Entry 8HHB (electron microscopy, 3.50 A resolution); this record covers chains A and D of the 7 polymer chains in the assembly.

== Chain A ==
Protein: ATP synthase subunit alpha
From: Bacillus sp. PS3
Notes: EC 7.1.2.2
UniProt: A0A0M3VGF9 (A0A0M3VGF9_BACP3); residue numbers follow UniProt; this construct covers 2-502
Sequence (501 residues; each row starts with the number of its first residue):
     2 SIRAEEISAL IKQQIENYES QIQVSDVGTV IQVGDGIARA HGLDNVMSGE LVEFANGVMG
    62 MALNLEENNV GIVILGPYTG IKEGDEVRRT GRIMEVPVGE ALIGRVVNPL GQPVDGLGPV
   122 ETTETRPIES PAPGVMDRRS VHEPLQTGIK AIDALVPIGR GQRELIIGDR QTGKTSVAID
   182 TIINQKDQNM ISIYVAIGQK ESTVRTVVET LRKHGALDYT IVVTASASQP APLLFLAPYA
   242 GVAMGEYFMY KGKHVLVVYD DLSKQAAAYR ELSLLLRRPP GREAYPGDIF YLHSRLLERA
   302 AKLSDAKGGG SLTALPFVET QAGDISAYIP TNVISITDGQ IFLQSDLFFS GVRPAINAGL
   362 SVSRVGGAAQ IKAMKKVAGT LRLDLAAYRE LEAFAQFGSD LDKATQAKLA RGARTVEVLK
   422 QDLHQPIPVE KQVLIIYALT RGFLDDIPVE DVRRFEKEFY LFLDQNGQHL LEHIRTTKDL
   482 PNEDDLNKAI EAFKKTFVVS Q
Disordered / not traced: 2-23, 502
Differences from the reference sequence: conflict Pro132 (Arg in A0A0M3VGF9), Ser193 (Cys in A0A0M3VGF9), Phe463 (Trp in A0A0M3VGF9)
Bound ions: Mg2+: Thr176 (together with ATP)
Residues lining bound ligands: ATP (adenosine-5'-triphosphate): Asp170, Arg171, Gln172, Thr173, Gly174, Lys175, Thr176, Ser177, Gln200, Glu320, Phe349, Arg354, Pro355, Gln422, Asp423, Leu424

== Chain D ==
Protein: ATP synthase subunit beta
From: Bacillus sp. PS3
Notes: EC 7.1.2.2
UniProt: A0A0M4U1P9 (A0A0M4U1P9_BACP3); numbering as in UniProt (aligned over 1-473)
Sequence (484 residues; numbered -10 to 473; the number before each row is that of its first residue; numbers below 1 keep their minus sign (Met-10 is residue -10)):
   -10 MHHHHHHHHH HMTRGRVIQV MGPVVDVKFE NGHLPAIYNA LKIQHKARNE NEVDIDLTLE
    50 VALHLGDDTV RTIAMASTDG LIRGMEVIDT GAPISVPVGE VTLGRVFNVL GEPIDLEGDI
   110 PADARRDPIH RPAPKFEELA TEVEILETGI KVVDLLAPYI KGGKIGLFGG AGVGKTVLIQ
   170 ELIHNIAQEH GGISVFAGVG ERTREGNDLY HEMKDSGVIS KTAMVFGQMN EPPGARMRVA
   230 LTGLTMAEYF RDEQGQDVLL FIDNIFRFTQ AGSEVSALLG RMPSAVGYQP TLATEMGQLQ
   290 ERITSTAKGS ITSIQAIYVP ADDYTDPAPA TTFSHLDATT NLERKLAEMG IYPAVDPLAS
   350 TSRALAPEIV GEEHYQVARK VQQTLQRYKE LQDIIAILGM DELSDEDKLV VHRARRIQFF
   410 LSQNFHVAEQ FTGQPGSYVP VKETVRGFKE ILEGKYDHLP EDAFRLVGRI EEVVEKAKAM
   470 GVEV
Disordered / not traced: -10 to 0, 472-473
Differences from the reference sequence: initiating methionine (-10); expression tag (-9 to 0)
Bound ions: Mg2+: Thr165 (together with ADP, phosphate ion)
Residues lining bound ligands: ADP (adenosine-5'-diphosphate): Gly159, Ala160, Gly161, Val162, Gly163, Lys164, Thr165, Val166, Glu194, Tyr341, Phe414, Ala417, Phe420

== Interface between chain A and chain D ==
Pairs across the interface (53):
  Ile32(A) - Gly55(D)
  Gln33(A) - His53(D)
  Gln33(A) - Leu54(D)  hydrogen bond (side chain-backbone)
  Val34(A) - His53(D)  hydrogen bond (backbone-backbone)
  Gly35(A) - Leu52(D)
  Asp36(A) - Leu52(D)
  Asp36(A) - Arg270(D)  salt bridge
  Tyr79(A) - Tyr27(D)  hydrogen bond
  Thr80(A) - Tyr27(D)
  Lys83(A) - Ala25(D)
  Lys83(A) - His53(D)
  Glu84(A) - Leu23(D)
  Glu84(A) - His53(D)  hydrogen bond (backbone-side chain)
  Glu84(A) - Gly55(D)
  Glu84(A) - Asp56(D)  hydrogen bond (side chain-backbone)
  Val115(A) - Phe125(D)
  Asp116(A) - Phe125(D)
  Asp116(A) - Glu126(D)
  Arg171(A) - Phe322(D)
  Lys201(A) - Glu290(D)
  Lys201(A) - His324(D)
  Lys201(A) - Asp326(D)  salt bridge
  Glu202(A) - Phe125(D)
  Glu202(A) - Leu128(D)
  Glu202(A) - Glu290(D)
  Ser203(A) - Thr130(D)
  Arg206(A) - Phe125(D)  hydrogen bond (side chain-backbone)
  Arg206(A) - Glu126(D)
  Arg206(A) - Leu128(D)  hydrogen bond (side chain-backbone)
  Arg206(A) - Thr130(D)
  Thr207(A) - Thr130(D)
  Ser227(A) - Glu290(D)
  Ala228(A) - Gly286(D)
  Ala228(A) - His324(D)
  Ser229(A) - Gln287(D)
  Ser229(A) - Glu290(D)
  Gln230(A) - Thr283(D)
  Lys265(A) - Ser323(D)
  Arg271(A) - Ser273(D)
  Glu272(A) - Pro279(D)
  Glu272(A) - Thr280(D)
  Glu272(A) - Thr283(D)  hydrogen bond
  Leu275(A) - Met271(D)  hydrophobic
  Leu275(A) - Pro272(D)
  Leu275(A) - Pro279(D)  hydrophobic
  Leu276(A) - Arg270(D)
  Leu276(A) - Thr280(D)
  Arg278(A) - Gly269(D)  hydrogen bond (side chain-backbone)
  Arg278(A) - Met271(D)
  Ala285(A) - Ala274(D)  hydrophobic
  Phe350(A) - Gln371(D)
  Arg354(A) - Tyr364(D)
  Arg354(A) - Arg368(D)
Interface residues without a listed pair, chain A (38 interface residues in all): Ile82, Val107, Gln200, Val209, Ala232, Arg279, Pro280, Gln322
Interface residues without a listed pair, chain D (37 interface residues in all): Ile26, Asp57, Ala122, Ala282, Ala319, Leu347

== Summary ==
Chain A and chain D form an interface of 38 and 37 residues respectively, with 9 hydrogen bonds and 2 salt
bridges. Among the polar pairs are Asp36(A)-Arg270(D), Lys201(A)-Asp326(D) and Gln33(A)-Leu54(D). Chain A
binds ATP. Ligands of chain D: ADP.
Here chain A is ATP synthase subunit alpha and chain D is ATP synthase subunit beta, both from Bacillus sp.
PS3. Entry 8HHB (F1 domain of FoF1-ATPase from Bacillus PS3,step waiting,lowATP) was determined by electron
microscopy (same publication as 8HH1, 8HH2, 8HH3, 8HH4, 8HH5, 8HH6 and 5 further entries).
